PDB entry 6AMK | X-ray diffraction, 3.29 A resolution | chains A and B of the 4 polymer chains in the assembly

[Chain A (and B)]
Molecule: Putative DNA-binding protein
Organism: Streptomyces venezuelae
Notes: chain B of this document is another copy of the same molecule, construct and numbering; everything in this record applies to it too
UniProtKB: A0A0M7QSG5 (A0A0M7QSG5_STRVZ); the construct has insertions or renumbered stretches relative to UniProt, so the offset changes along the chain: 1-8 = UniProt 2-9; 10-68 = UniProt 10-68
Sequence (72 residues; row label = number of the first residue in the row; numbers below 1 keep their minus sign (Gly-3 is residue -3)):
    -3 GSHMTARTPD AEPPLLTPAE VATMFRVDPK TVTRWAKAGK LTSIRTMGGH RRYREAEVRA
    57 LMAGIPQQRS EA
Unresolved in the structure: -3 to 8, 61-68 (chain B: -3 to 9, 61-68)
Differences from the reference sequence: expression tag (-3 to 0); insertion (9); engineered mutation Mse43 (Leu in A0A0M7QSG5), Mse58 (Leu in A0A0M7QSG5)
Modified positions: Mse0, Mse43, Mse58 (selenomethionine); Mse20 (selenomethionine; parent Met)
What the authors report for this chain:
  - self-association interface (contacts with another copy of this molecule); pairs are residue here / residue on that copy: Glu16-Arg22 (salt bridge), Phe21-Mse43 (hydrophobic contact), Trp31-Mse43 (hydrophobic contact), Leu11, Phe21, Val23, Trp31, Ile40, Thr42, Gly44
  - binding site for the 22-nt DNA strand: Ala15, Lys26, Thr29, Arg30, Lys33, His46, Arg47, Arg48
  - binding site for the 22-nt DNA strand: Arg30
  - specificity-determining residues: Arg30
  - mutagenesis - E16R (10-fold): decreased binding to the 22-nt DNA strand
  - mutagenesis - R30A, G44E, H46E: abolished binding to the 22-nt DNA strand
  - mutagenesis - L43M/L58M (Kd 20 nM): unchanged binding to the 22-nt DNA strand

[How chain A and chain B interact]
Contacting residue pairs (14):
  Mse20(A) - Leu11(B)
  Phe21(A) - Leu11(B)
  Phe21(A) - Mse43(B)  hydrophobic
  Phe21(A) - Arg48(B)
  Arg22(A) - Leu11(B)
  Arg22(A) - Thr13(B)
  Arg22(A) - Glu16(B)  salt bridge
  Arg22(A) - Arg48(B)  hydrogen bond (backbone-side chain)
  Val23(A) - Thr42(B)
  Val23(A) - Arg48(B)
  Trp31(A) - Thr42(B)
  Trp31(A) - Mse43(B)
  Lys36(A) - Mse43(B)  hydrogen bond (side chain-backbone)
  Leu57(A) - Mse43(B)  hydrophobic
Interface residues without a listed pair, chain B (8 interface residues in all): Arg41, Gly44
The authors on this interface:
  - residue pairs: Glu16(B)-Arg22(A)

[Summary]
7 residues of chain A face 8 of chain B across their interface; the contacts include 2 hydrogen bonds and 1
salt bridge. Among the polar pairs are Arg22(A)-Glu16(B), Arg22(A)-Arg48(B) and Lys36(A)-Mse43(B). The authors
report a contact between Glu16(B) and Arg22(A). From the paper: a binding site for the 22-nt DNA strand at
Ala15(A), Lys26(A) and Thr29(A) among others; R30A, G44E and H46E of chain A abolish binding to the 22-nt DNA
strand; 5 substitutions were tested in all.
Both chains are Putative DNA-binding protein (Streptomyces venezuelae). Entry 6AMK (Structure of Streptomyces
venezuelae BldC-whiI opt complex) was determined by X-ray diffraction (same publication as 6AMA).
